PDB entry 7AKK | X-ray diffraction, 3.40 A resolution | chains C and H of the 6 polymer chains in the assembly

# Chain C
Protein: Complement C3 beta chain
Organism: Homo sapiens
UniProt: P01024 (CO3_HUMAN); residues 1-645 here correspond to UniProt positions 23-667 (UniProt number = residue number + 22)
Chain sequence (645 residues; numbered 1 to 645; the number before each row is that of its first residue):
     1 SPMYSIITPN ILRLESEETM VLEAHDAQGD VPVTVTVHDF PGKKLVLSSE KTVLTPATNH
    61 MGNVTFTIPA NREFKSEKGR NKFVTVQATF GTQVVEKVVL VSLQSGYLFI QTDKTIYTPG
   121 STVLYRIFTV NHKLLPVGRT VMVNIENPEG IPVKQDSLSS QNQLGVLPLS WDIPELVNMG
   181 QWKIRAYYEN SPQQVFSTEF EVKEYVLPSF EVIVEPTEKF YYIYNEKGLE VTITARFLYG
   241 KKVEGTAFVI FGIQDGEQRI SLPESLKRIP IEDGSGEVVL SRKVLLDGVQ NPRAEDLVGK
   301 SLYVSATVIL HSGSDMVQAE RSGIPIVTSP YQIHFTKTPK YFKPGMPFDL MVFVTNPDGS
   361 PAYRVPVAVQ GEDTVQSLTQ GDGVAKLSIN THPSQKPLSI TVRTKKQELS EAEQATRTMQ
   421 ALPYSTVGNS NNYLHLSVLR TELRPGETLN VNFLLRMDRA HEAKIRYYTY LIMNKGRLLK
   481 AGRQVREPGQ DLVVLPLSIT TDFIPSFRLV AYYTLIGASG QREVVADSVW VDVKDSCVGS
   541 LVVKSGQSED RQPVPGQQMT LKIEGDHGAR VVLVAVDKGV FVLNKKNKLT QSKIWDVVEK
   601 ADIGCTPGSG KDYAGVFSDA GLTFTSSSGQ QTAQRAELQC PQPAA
Disulfide bonds: Cys605-Cys640
Glycans and other covalent adducts: N-acetylglucosamine (NAG) linked to Asn63
UniProt features mapped onto this chain:
  - site: Ser519, Gly520 (Microbial infection: Cleavage)
  - modified residue (Phosphoserine): Ser16, Ser48, Ser275, Ser281
  - glycosylation: Asn63 (N-linked (GlcNAc...) asparagine)
What the authors report for this chain:
  - post-translational modification sites: Asn63

# Chain H
Protein: Integrin alpha-M
Organism: Homo sapiens
UniProt: P11215 (ITAM_HUMAN); residues 127-321 here correspond to UniProt positions 143-337 (UniProt number = residue number + 16)
Chain sequence (195 residues; each row starts with the number of its first residue):
   127 GSPQEDSDIA FLIDGSGSII PHDFRRMKEF VSTVMEQLKK SKTLFSLMQY SEEFRIHFTF
   187 KEFQNNPNPR SLVKPITQLL GRTHTATGIR KVVRELFNIT NGARKNAFKI LVVITDGEKF
   247 GDPLGYEDVI PEADREGVIR YVIGVGDAFR SEKSRQELNT IASKPPRDHV FQVNNFEALK
   307 TIQNQLREKG FAIEG
Not modelled in the structure: 127-130, 316-321
Construct notes: engineered mutation Ser128 (Cys144 in P11215), Gly316 (Ile332 in P11215)
Bound ions: Mg2+: Ser142, Ser144, Thr209
UniProt features mapped onto this chain:
  - glycosylation: Asn224 (N-linked (GlcNAc...) asparagine)
What the authors report for this chain:
  - specificity-determining residues: Glu179, Lys217, Arg220, Asn224, Glu253, Glu258, Arg261, Glu262, Lys279, Gln282, Arg293
  - post-translational modification sites: Asn224 (citing earlier work)

# Interface between chain C and chain H
Contacting residue pairs (6):
  Asp550(C) - Arg293(H)  salt bridge
  Pro555(C) - Lys290(H)
  Gln557(C) - Lys290(H)
  Gln557(C) - Pro291(H)
  Gln558(C) - Ile265(H)
  Gln558(C) - Lys290(H)
Also at the interface, not in a pair above, chain C (7 interface residues in all): Arg551, Val554, Gly556

# Overview
Chain C and chain H form an interface of 7 and 4 residues respectively; the contacts include 1 salt bridge.
Its one salt-bridged contact is Asp550(C)-Arg293(H). Covalently linked N-acetylglucosamine: at Asn63(C).
Ser142(H), Ser144(H) and Thr209(H) coordinate Mg2+. From the paper: specificity determinants Glu179(H),
Lys217(H) and Arg220(H) among others; modification sites Asn63(C) and Asn224(H).
Chain C is Complement C3 beta chain and chain H is Integrin alpha-M, both from Homo sapiens; the structure,
Structure of a complement factor-receptor complex, was determined by X-ray diffraction.
